6VBO - chains L and H of the 3 polymer chains in the assembly; structure by X-ray diffraction, 1.68 A resolution.

[Chain L]
Protein: DH813 light chain
From: Homo sapiens
Amino-acid sequence (218 residues; each row starts with the number of its first residue; note: 1 number in that range is skipped by the numbering (no residue carries it; nothing is unmodelled there); a row labelled like 27A-27E holds insertion residues (27A, then the next letters in order); numbering starts at 0):
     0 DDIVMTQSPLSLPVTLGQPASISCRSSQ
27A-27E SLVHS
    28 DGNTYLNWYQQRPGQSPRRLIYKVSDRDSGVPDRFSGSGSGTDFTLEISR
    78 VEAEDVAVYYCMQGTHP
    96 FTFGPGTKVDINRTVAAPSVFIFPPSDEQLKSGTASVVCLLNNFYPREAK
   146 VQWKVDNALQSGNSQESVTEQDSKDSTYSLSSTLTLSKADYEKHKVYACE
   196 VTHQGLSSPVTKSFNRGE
Disulfide bonds: Cys-23/Cys-88, Cys-134/Cys-194

[Chain H]
Protein: DH813 heavy chain
From: Homo sapiens
Amino-acid sequence (221 residues; each row starts with the number of its first residue; note: 1 number in that range is skipped by the numbering (no residue carries it; nothing is unmodelled there); a row labelled like 82A-82C holds insertion residues (82A, then the next letters in order)):
     1 EVQLVQSGAEVKKPGESLKISCKGSGYKFSDYWIGWVRQMPGKGLESMGI
    51 IY
   52A P
    53 GDSDTRYSPSFQGQVTISADKSINTAYLQW
82A-82C NTL
    83 KASDTAMYYCAIVGAKA
   101 DYWGQGTLVTVSSASTKGPSVFPLAPSSKSTSGGTAALGCLVKDYFPEPV
   151 TVSWNSGALTSGVHTFPAVLQSSGLYSLSSVVTVPSSSLGTQTYICNVNH
   201 KPSNTKVDKRVEPKSCDK
Not modelled in the structure: 128-133, 214-218
Disulfide bonds: Cys-22/Cys-92

[Chain L / chain H interface]
Pairs across the interface - 61 pairs, chain L then chain H:
  Tyr-36(L) with Trp-103(H), hydrophobic
  Gln-38(L) with Gln-39(H), hydrogen bond; Tyr-91(H), hydrogen bond
  Gln-42(L) with Tyr-91(H)
  Ser-43(L) with Tyr-91(H); Gly-104(H), hydrogen bond (side chain-backbone); Gln-105(H)
  Pro-44(L) with Leu-45(H), hydrophobic; Tyr-91(H); Trp-103(H)
  Arg-45(L) with Asp-101(H)
  Arg-46(L) with Ala-97(H), hydrogen bond (side chain-backbone); Lys-98(H), hydrogen bond (side chain-backbone); Ala-99(H); Asp-101(H), hydrogen bond (backbone-side chain)
  Tyr-49(L) with Lys-98(H)
  Asp-55(L) with Lys-98(H); Asp-101(H)
  Tyr-87(L) with Gln-39(H); Gly-44(H); Leu-45(H)
  His-93(L) with Tyr-59(H)
  Pro-94(L) with Ser-47(H); Pro-61(H)
  Phe-96(L) with Ser-47(H), hydrogen bond (backbone-side chain); Ile-50(H), hydrophobic; Val-95(H), hydrophobic
  Phe-98(L) with Leu-45(H); Ser-47(H)
  Phe-116(L) with Thr-135(H); Ala-137(H), hydrophobic
  Phe-118(L) with Leu-124(H); Ala-125(H); Ala-137(H)
  Ser-121(L) with Phe-122(H); Pro-123(H)
  Glu-123(L) with Pro-123(H)
  Gln-124(L) with Phe-122(H); Lys-143(H)
  Ser-131(L) with Leu-141(H); Lys-143(H)
  Val-133(L) with Leu-124(H), hydrophobic
  Leu-135(L) with Phe-166(H), hydrophobic; Val-181(H), hydrophobic
  Asn-137(L) with His-164(H), hydrogen bond; Thr-183(H)
  Asn-138(L) with His-164(H), hydrogen bond
  Gln-160(L) with Val-169(H); Leu-170(H), hydrogen bond (side chain-backbone); Gln-171(H)
  Glu-161(L) with Val-169(H)
  Ser-162(L) with Phe-166(H); Pro-167(H), hydrogen bond (side chain-backbone); Val-169(H)
  Val-163(L) with Pro-167(H)
  Thr-164(L) with Phe-166(H)
  Asp-167(L) with His-164(H)
  Ser-174(L) with His-164(H), hydrogen bond; Phe-166(H)
  Leu-175(L) with Phe-166(H), hydrophobic
  Ser-176(L) with Phe-166(H)
Also at the interface, not in a pair above, chain L (34 interface residues in all): Met-89
Also at the interface, not in a pair above, chain H (40 interface residues in all): Val-37, Lys-43, Glu-46, Arg-58, Ser-60, Gly-106, Ala-136, Leu-138

[Summary]
34 residues of chain L and 40 residues of chain H are in contact, with 12 hydrogen bonds. Polar pairs include
Gln-38(L)/Gln-39(H), Gln-38(L)/Tyr-91(H) and Ser-43(L)/Gly-104(H).
Chain L is DH813 light chain and chain H is DH813 heavy chain, both from Homo sapiens; the structure, Crystal
structure of anti-HIV-1 antibody DH813 bound to gp120 V2 peptide, was determined by X-ray diffraction,
deposited together with 6VBP.
